Entry 3JVU (X-ray diffraction, 3.10 A resolution); this record covers chains B and C of the 3 polymer chains in the assembly.

# Chain B (and C)
Name: Twitching mobility protein
Source organism: Pseudomonas aeruginosa
Notes: chain C of this document is another copy of the same molecule, construct and numbering; everything in this record applies to it too
UniProt: P24559 (PILT_PSEAE); residue numbers follow UniProt; this construct covers 1-344
Chain sequence (356 residues; numbered 1 to 356; the number before each row is that of its first residue):
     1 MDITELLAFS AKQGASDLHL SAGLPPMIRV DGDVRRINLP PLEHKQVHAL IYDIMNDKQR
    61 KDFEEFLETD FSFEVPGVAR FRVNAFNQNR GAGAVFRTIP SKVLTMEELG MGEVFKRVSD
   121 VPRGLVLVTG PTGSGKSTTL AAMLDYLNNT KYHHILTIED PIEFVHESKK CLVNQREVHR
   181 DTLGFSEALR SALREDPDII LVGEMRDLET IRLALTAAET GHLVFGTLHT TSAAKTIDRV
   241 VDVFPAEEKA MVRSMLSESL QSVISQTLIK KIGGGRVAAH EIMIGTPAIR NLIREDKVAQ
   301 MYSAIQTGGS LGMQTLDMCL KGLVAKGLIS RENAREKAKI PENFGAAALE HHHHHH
Not modelled in the structure: 273-275, 294-295, 323-356 (chain C: 310-311, 324-329, 343-356)
Sequence notes: expression tag (345-356)
Swiss-Prot annotation at these positions:
  - binding site (ATP): Arg-82, Gly-133 to Thr-138
  - mutagenesis: Gly-135 (G135S: Complete loss of ATPase activity and twitching activity), Lys-136 (K136Q: Loss of motility), Glu-163 (E163Q: About 50% loss of ATPase activity and twitching activity), Glu-204 (E204Q: Complete loss of ATPase activity and twitching activity), His-229 (H229A: About 80% loss of ATPase activity), Ala-288 (A288V: Loss of motility), Ile-289 (I289A: Loss of motility), Leu-292 (L292A: Loss of motility)
What the authors report for this chain:
  - conformationally variable residues (side-chain flip): Glu-163

# Chain B / chain C interface
Residue-residue contacts (65):
  Tyr-152(B) with Asp-33(C); Val-34(C), hydrogen bond (backbone-backbone); Arg-35(C), hydrogen bond
  His-153(B) with Arg-29(C)
  His-154(B) with His-19(C); Arg-29(C)
  Ile-162(B) with Asn-89(C)
  Ser-168(B) with Leu-24(C); Arg-36(C), hydrogen bond (backbone-side chain); Arg-90(C)
  Lys-169(B) with Arg-36(C), hydrogen bond (backbone-side chain)
  Leu-172(B) with His-19(C); Ser-21(C); Leu-24(C), hydrophobic; Met-27(C), hydrophobic
  Val-173(B) with Arg-90(C), hydrogen bond (backbone-side chain)
  Asn-174(B) with Ser-21(C), hydrogen bond; Phe-86(C); Gln-88(C); Arg-90(C), hydrogen bond
  Gln-175(B) with Gln-88(C); Asn-89(C), hydrogen bond (backbone-backbone)
  Arg-176(B) with Leu-67(C); Glu-68(C), salt bridge; Phe-86(C); Asn-87(C), hydrogen bond (side chain-backbone)
  Arg-180(B) with Leu-67(C); Asn-89(C), hydrogen bond
  Asp-181(B) with Leu-67(C); Asn-87(C); Gln-88(C); Asn-89(C), hydrogen bond (side chain-backbone)
  Thr-182(B) with Leu-67(C); Glu-68(C), hydrogen bond
  Leu-183(B) with Leu-67(C), hydrophobic
  Glu-187(B) with Glu-68(C)
  Ala-188(B) with Glu-68(C)
  Ser-191(B) with Glu-68(C), hydrogen bond
  Arg-194(B) with Asp-70(C), salt bridge; Asn-84(C); Val-95(C); Arg-97(C), hydrogen bond (backbone-side chain)
  Glu-195(B) with His-19(C); Asn-84(C); Phe-86(C); Val-95(C)
  Asp-196(B) with Asp-17(C); His-19(C), salt bridge; Arg-29(C), salt bridge; Val-95(C)
  Asp-198(B) with Arg-29(C), salt bridge
  Thr-216(B) with Arg-206(C)
  Glu-219(B) with His-229(C); Arg-239(C), salt bridge
  Thr-220(B) with Pro-131(C); Thr-132(C), hydrogen bond (backbone-side chain); His-229(C), hydrogen bond (backbone-side chain)
  Gly-221(B) with Pro-131(C); Thr-132(C)
  His-222(B) with Thr-132(C)
  Met-251(B) with Asp-242(C); Val-243(C), hydrophobic
  Ser-254(B) with Asp-242(C)
  Glu-258(B) with Asp-238(C); Arg-239(C), salt bridge
Also at the interface, not in a pair above, chain B (36 interface residues in all): Arg-123, Val-165, Lys-170, Glu-247, Ala-250, Met-255
Also at the interface, not in a pair above, chain C (36 interface residues in all): Gly-32, Glu-65, Phe-66, Lys-235, Phe-244, Pro-245, Lys-249

# Summary
The chain B/chain C interface involves 36 residues from each chain, with 16 hydrogen bonds and 7 salt bridges.
Polar pairs include Arg-176(B)/Glu-68(C), Arg-194(B)/Asp-70(C) and Asp-196(B)/His-19(C). Curated annotation
(UniProt) lists 7 ATP-binding residues and 8 mutagenesis sites on chain B. From the paper: conformational
variability at Glu-163(B).
Both chains are Twitching mobility protein (Pseudomonas aeruginosa). Entry 3JVU (Crystal structure of
unliganded P. aeruginosa PilT) was determined by X-ray diffraction.
